Entry 8E5O (electron microscopy, 4.40 A resolution (low resolution: residue-level contacts below are approximate; hydrogen-bond / salt-bridge calls are withheld)); this record covers chains 5 and B of the 9 polymer chains in the assembly.

# Chain 5
Molecule: Nt DNA
Sequence (60 nucleotides; numbered 63 to 122; the number before each row is that of its first residue):
    63 AACTAATCATCTACACACTGACGACCGTCATGATCATATTATTTTTTACG
   113 CCAGACAGGG
Not modelled in the structure: 63-85, 104-107

# Chain B
Protein: DNA-directed RNA polymerase subunit beta'
Organism: Escherichia coli
Notes: EC 2.7.7.6
Reference sequence: P0A8T7 (RPOC_ECOLI); residue numbers follow UniProt; this construct covers 1-1407
Sequence (1407 residues; each row starts with the number of its first residue):
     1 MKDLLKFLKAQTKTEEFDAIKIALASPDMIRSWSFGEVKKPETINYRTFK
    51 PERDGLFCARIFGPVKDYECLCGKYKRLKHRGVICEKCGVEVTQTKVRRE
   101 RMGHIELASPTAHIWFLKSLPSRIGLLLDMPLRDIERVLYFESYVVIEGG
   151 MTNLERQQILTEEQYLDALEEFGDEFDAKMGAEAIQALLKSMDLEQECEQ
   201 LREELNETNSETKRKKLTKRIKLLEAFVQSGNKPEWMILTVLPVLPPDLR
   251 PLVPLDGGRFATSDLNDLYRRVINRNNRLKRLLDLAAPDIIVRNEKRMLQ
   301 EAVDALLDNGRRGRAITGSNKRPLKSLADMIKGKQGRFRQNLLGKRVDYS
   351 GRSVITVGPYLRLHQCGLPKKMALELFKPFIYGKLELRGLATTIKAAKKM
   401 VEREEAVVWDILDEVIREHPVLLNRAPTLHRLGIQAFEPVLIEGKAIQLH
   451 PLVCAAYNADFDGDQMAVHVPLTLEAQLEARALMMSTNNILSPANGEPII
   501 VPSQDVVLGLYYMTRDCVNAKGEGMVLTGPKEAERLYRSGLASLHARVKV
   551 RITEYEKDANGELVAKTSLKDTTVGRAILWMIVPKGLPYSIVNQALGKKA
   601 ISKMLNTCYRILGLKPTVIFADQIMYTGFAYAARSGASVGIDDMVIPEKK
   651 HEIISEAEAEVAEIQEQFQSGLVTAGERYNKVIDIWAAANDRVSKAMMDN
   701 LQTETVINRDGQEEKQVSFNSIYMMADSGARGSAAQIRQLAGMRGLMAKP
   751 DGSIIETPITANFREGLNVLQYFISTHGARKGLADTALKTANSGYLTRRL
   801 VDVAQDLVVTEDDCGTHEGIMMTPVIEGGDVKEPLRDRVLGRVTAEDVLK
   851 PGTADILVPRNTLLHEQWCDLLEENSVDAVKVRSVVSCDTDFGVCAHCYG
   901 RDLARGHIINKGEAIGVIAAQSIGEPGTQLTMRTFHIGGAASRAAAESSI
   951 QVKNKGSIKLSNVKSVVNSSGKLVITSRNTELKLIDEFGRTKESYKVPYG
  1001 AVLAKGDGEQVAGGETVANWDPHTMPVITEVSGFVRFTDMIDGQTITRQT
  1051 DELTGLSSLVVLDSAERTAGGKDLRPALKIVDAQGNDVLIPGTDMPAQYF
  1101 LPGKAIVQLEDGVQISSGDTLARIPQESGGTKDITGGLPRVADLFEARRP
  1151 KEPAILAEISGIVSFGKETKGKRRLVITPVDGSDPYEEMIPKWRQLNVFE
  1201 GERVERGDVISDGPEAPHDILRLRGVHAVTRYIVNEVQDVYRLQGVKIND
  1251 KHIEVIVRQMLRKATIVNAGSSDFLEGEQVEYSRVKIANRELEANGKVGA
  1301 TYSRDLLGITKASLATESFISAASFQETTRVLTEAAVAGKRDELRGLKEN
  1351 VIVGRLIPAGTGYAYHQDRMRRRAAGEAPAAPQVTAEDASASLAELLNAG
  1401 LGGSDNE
Not modelled in the structure: 1-15, 934-947, 1127-1135, 1374-1407
Curated features (UniProtKB/Swiss-Prot):
  - binding site (Zn(2+)): Cys70, Cys72, Cys85, Cys88, Cys814, Cys888, Cys895, Cys898
  - binding site (Mg(2+)): Asp460, Asp462, Asp464
  - modified residue: Lys983 (N6-acetyllysine)
  - mutagenesis: Gln504 (Q504P: Resistant to antibiotics salinamide A and B), Asn690 (N690D: Resistant to antibiotics salinamide A and B), Met697 (M697V: Resistant to antibiotics salinamide A and B), Ala735 (A735T: Resistant to antibiotics salinamide A and B), Arg738 (R738C/H/P/S: Resistant to antibiotics salinamide A and B), Ala748 (A748E: Resistant to antibiotics salinamide A and B), Pro758 (P758S/T: Resistant to antibiotics salinamide A and B), Phe763 (F763C: Resistant to antibiotics salinamide A and B), Ser775 (S775A: Resistant to antibiotics salinamide A and B), Ala779 (A779T/V: Resistant to antibiotics salinamide A and B), Arg780 (R780C: Resistant to antibiotics salinamide A and B), Gly782 (G782A/C: Resistant to antibiotics salinamide A and B), 1 further mutagenesis entry in UniProt
Cystine bridges: Cys72-Cys88
Metal / ion sites: Zn2+ site 1: Cys70, Cys85; Mg2+: Asp460, Asp462, Asp464 (shared with 1 residue of chain 7); Zn2+ site 2: Cys814, Cys888, Cys895, Cys898

# Chain 5 / chain B interface
Contacting residue pairs (11; chain 5 residue first):
  DT96(5) with Arg47(B)
  DA98(5) with Glu42(B)
  DT101(5) with Arg271(B); Arg275(B); Thr317(B)
  DA103(5) with Arg314(B)
  DC114(5) with Asp1143(B); Arg1148(B)
  DA115(5) with Arg1148(B)
  DG116(5) with Lys1311(B)
  DG122(5) with Lys1170(B)
Interface residues without a listed pair, chain 5 (11 interface residues in all): DC97, DA100, DT102
Interface residues without a listed pair, chain B (14 interface residues in all): Tyr46, Asn274, Arg278, Glu1146

# In short
11 residues of chain 5 and 14 residues of chain B are in contact. The Mg2+ site is built by Asp460(B),
Asp462(B) and Asp464(B). From UniProt: 8 Zn2+-binding residues, 3 Mg2+-binding residues and 13 mutagenesis
sites on chain B.
Chain 5 is Nt DNA and chain B is DNA-directed RNA polymerase subunit beta' (Escherichia coli); the structure,
Escherichia coli Rho-dependent transcription pre-termination complex containing 24 nt long RNA spacer,
Mg-ADP-BeF3, and NusG; TEC ..., was determined by electron microscopy, deposited together with 8E3F, 8E3H,
8E5K, 8E5L, 8E5P, 8E6W and 3 further entries.
